PDB entry 9EUK | electron microscopy, 3.10 A resolution | chains A and B of the 7 polymer chains in the assembly

[Chain A]
Protein: Baseplate wedge subunit
Organism: Staphylococcus phage 812
UniProtKB: A0A0U1UXD7 (A0A0U1UXD7_9CAUD); residue numbers follow UniProt; this construct covers 1-234
Amino-acid sequence (234 residues; each row starts with the number of its first residue):
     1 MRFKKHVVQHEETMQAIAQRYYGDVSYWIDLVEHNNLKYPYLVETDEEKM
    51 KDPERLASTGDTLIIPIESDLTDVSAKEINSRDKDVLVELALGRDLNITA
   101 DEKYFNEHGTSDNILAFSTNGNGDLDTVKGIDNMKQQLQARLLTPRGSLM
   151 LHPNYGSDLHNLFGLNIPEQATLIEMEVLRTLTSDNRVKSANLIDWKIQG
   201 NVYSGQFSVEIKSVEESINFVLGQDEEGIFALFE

[Chain B]
Protein: Baseplate component
Organism: Staphylococcus phage 812
UniProtKB: A0A0U1WF63 (A0A0U1WF63_9CAUD); residue numbers follow UniProt; this construct covers 1-348
Amino-acid sequence (348 residues; row label = number of the first residue in the row):
     1 MKTRKLTNILSKLIDKTMAGTSKITDFTPGSASRSLLEAVSLEIEQFYIL
    51 TKENIDWGIQEGIIEAFDFQKRQSKRAYGDVTIQFYQPLDMRMYIPAGTT
   101 FTSTRQEYPQQFETLVDYYAEPDSTEIVVEVYCKETGVAGNVPEGTINTI
   151 ASGSSLIRSVNNEYSFNTGTKEESQEDFKRRFHSFVESRGRATNKSVRYG
   201 ALQIPDVEGVYVYEETGHITVFAHDRNGNLSDTLKEDIIDALQDYRPSGI
   251 MLDVTGVEKEEVNVSATVTISNKSRIGDTLQKHIESVIRSYLNNLKTSDD
   301 LIITDLIQAIMNIDDVLIYDVSFDNLDENIIVPPQGIIRAGEIKVELK

[Interface between chain A and chain B]
Contacting residue pairs (9; chain A residue first):
  T119(A) with K23(B)
  N122(A) with D26(B)
  G123(A) with K23(B); I24(B); T25(B), hydrogen bond (backbone-backbone); D26(B), hydrogen bond (backbone-backbone)
  D124(A) with D26(B); A32(B)
  L125(A) with S33(B)
Other interface residues (no listed pair), chain A (6 interface residues in all): L96
Other interface residues (no listed pair), chain B (8 interface residues in all): S31, L36

[In short]
The interface between chain A and chain B involves 6 residues on one side and 8 on the other, with 2 hydrogen
bonds. Backbone hydrogen bonds pair G123(A)-T25(B) and G123(A)-D26(B).
Here chain A is Baseplate wedge subunit and chain B is Baseplate component, both from Staphylococcus phage
812. Entry 9EUK (Cryo-EM structure of Staphylococcus aureus bacteriophage phi812 baseplate in the
post-contraction state - sheath initiator, wedge ...) was determined by electron microscopy.
